PDB entry 5UXQ | X-ray diffraction, 2.42 A resolution | chains A and B

# Chain A
Name: PGT143 Fab Heavy Chain
Organism: Homo sapiens
Notes: antibody fragment or engineered binder
Chain sequence (240 residues; each row starts with the number of its first residue; note: 6 numbers in that range are skipped by the numbering (no residue carries them; nothing is unmodelled there); a row labelled like 24A-24F holds insertion residues (24A, then the next letters in order)):
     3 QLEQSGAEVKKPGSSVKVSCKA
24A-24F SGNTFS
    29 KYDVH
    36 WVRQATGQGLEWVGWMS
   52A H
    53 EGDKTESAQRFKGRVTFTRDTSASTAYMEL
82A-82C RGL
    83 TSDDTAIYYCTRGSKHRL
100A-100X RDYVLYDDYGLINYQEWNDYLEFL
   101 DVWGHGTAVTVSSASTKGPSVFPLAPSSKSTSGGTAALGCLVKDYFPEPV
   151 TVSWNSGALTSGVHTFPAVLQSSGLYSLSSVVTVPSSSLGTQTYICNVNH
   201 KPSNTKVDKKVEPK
Disordered / not traced: 24A-24F
Cystine bridges: Cys22-Cys92, Cys140-Cys196

# Chain B
Name: PGT143 Fab Light Chain
Organism: Homo sapiens
Notes: antibody fragment or engineered binder
Chain sequence (217 residues; row label = number of the first residue in the row; a row labelled like 27A-27E holds insertion residues (27A, then the next letters in order)):
     2 TVVTQSPLSLPVTPGEAASMSCTSTQ
27A-27E SLRHS
    28 NGANYLAWYQHKPGQSPRLLIRLGSQRASGVPDRFSGSGSGTHFTLKISR
    78 VEPEDAAIYYCMQGLNRPWTFGKGTKLEIKRTVAAPSVFIFPPSDEQLKS
   128 GTASVVCLLNNFYPREAKVQWKVDNALQSGNSQESVTEQDSKDSTYSLSS
   178 TLTLSKADYEKHKVYACEVTHQGLSSPVTKSFNRGE
Cystine bridges: Cys23-Cys88, Cys134-Cys194

# Interface between chain A and chain B
Residue-residue contacts (79; chain A residue first):
  Gln3(A) with Ser43(B), hydrogen bond
  His33(A) with Trp96(B)
  Val37(A) with Phe98(B), hydrophobic
  Gln39(A) with His38(B)
  Gly44(A) with Tyr87(B)
  Leu45(A) with Pro44(B), hydrophobic; Tyr87(B), hydrophobic; Phe98(B)
  Trp47(A) with Met89(B); Trp96(B); Phe98(B)
  Trp50(A) with Arg94(B); Trp96(B)
  Lys56(A) with Arg94(B)
  Tyr91(A) with His38(B)
  His98(A) with Tyr32(B), hydrogen bond
  Leu100(A) with His27D(B); Asn28(B); Tyr32(B)
  Asp100B(A) with His27D(B), salt bridge
  Asp100S(A) with Arg94(B), hydrogen bond (backbone-side chain); Trp96(B)
  Tyr100T(A) with His27D(B); Tyr32(B), hydrophobic; Gly91(B); Leu92(B)
  Leu100U(A) with Tyr32(B); Met89(B), hydrophobic; Gly91(B), hydrogen bond (backbone-backbone); Trp96(B), hydrophobic
  Glu100V(A) with Arg49(B), salt bridge
  Phe100W(A) with Tyr36(B); Leu46(B), hydrophobic; Arg49(B)
  Leu100X(A) with Tyr36(B), hydrogen bond (backbone-side chain); Leu46(B); Met89(B), hydrophobic
  Trp103(A) with Ser43(B); Pro44(B)
  Gly104(A) with Ser43(B)
  Phe122(A) with Ser121(B); Gln124(B)
  Pro123(A) with Ser121(B)
  Leu124(A) with Phe118(B); Val133(B), hydrophobic
  Ala125(A) with Phe118(B)
  Lys129(A) with Phe116(B); Ile117(B), hydrogen bond (backbone-backbone); Ser208(B), hydrogen bond (side chain-backbone); Phe209(B)
  Ser130(A) with Phe116(B); Phe118(B)
  Thr131(A) with Phe116(B)
  Ser132(A) with Ser114(B); Phe116(B)
  Ala137(A) with Phe116(B), hydrophobic; Phe118(B)
  Leu138(A) with Phe118(B), hydrophobic
  Leu141(A) with Ser131(B)
  Lys143(A) with Gln124(B); Thr129(B); Ser131(B)
  His164(A) with Asn137(B); Asn138(B); Ser174(B)
  Phe166(A) with Leu135(B), hydrophobic; Ser162(B); Thr164(B); Ser174(B); Leu175(B); Ser176(B)
  Pro167(A) with Ser162(B), hydrogen bond (backbone-side chain); Val163(B)
  Val169(A) with Gln160(B)
  Leu170(A) with Gln160(B)
  Gln171(A) with Gln160(B)
  Val181(A) with Leu135(B), hydrophobic
  Thr183(A) with Asn137(B)
  Lys209(A) with Glu123(B), salt bridge
Also at the interface, not in a pair above, chain A (53 interface residues in all): Gln43, Glu46, Glu58, Asn100R, Asp101, Val121, Pro126, Ser127, Thr135, Ser179, Lys214
Also at the interface, not in a pair above, chain B (48 interface residues in all): Ala34, Gln42, Leu50, Pro95, Asp122, Ser127, Glu161, Glu165, Thr180, Lys207

# In short
Chain A and chain B form an interface of 53 and 48 residues respectively; the contacts include 8 hydrogen
bonds and 3 salt bridges. Polar pairs include Asp100B(A)-His27D(B), Glu100V(A)-Arg49(B) and
Lys209(A)-Glu123(B).
Here chain A is PGT143 Fab Heavy Chain and chain B is PGT143 Fab Light Chain, both from Homo sapiens. Entry
5UXQ (Structure of anti-HIV trimer apex antibody PGT143) was determined by X-ray diffraction.
